PDB entry 7QY6 | X-ray diffraction, 1.65 A resolution | chains CCC and DDD of the 4 polymer chains in the assembly

== Chain CCC ==
Protein: Isoaspartyl peptidase
From: Escherichia coli
Notes: EC 3.4.19.5
Reference sequence: P37595 (IAAA_ECOLI); numbering as in UniProt (aligned over 1-178)
Chain sequence (178 residues; row label = number of the first residue in the row):
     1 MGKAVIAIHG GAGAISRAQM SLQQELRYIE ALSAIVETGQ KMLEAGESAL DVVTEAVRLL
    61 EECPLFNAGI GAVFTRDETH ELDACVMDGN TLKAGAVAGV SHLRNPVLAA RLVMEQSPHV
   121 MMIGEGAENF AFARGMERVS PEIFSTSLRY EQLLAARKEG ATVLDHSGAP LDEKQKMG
Disordered / not traced: 1-2, 158-178
Ion coordination: Na+: Leu-60, Glu-61, Cys-63, Phe-66, Ala-68, Ile-70
UniProt features mapped onto this chain:
  - site: Gly-178 (Cleavage)
What the authors report for this chain:
  - catalytic residues: Asn-67 (citing earlier work)

== Chain DDD ==
Protein: Beta-aspartyl-peptidase
From: Escherichia coli
Notes: EC 3.4.19.5
Reference sequence: A0A246NXR9 (A0A246NXR9_ECOLX); numbering as in UniProt (aligned over 179-321)
Chain sequence (143 residues; numbered 179 to 321; the number before each row is that of its first residue):
   179 TVGAVALDLD GNLAAATSTG GMTNKLPGRV GDSPLVGAGC YANNASVAVS CTGTGEVFIR
   239 ALAAYDIAAL MDYGGLSLAE ACERVVMEKL PALGGSGGLI AIDHEGNVAL PFNTEGMYRA
   299 WGYAGDTPTT GIYREKGDTV ATQ
Disordered / not traced: 314-321
What the authors report for this chain:
  - catalytic residues: Thr-179, Thr-197, Thr-230, Gly-231 (citing earlier work)

== Chain CCC / chain DDD interface ==
Contacting residue pairs (173):
  Lys-3(CCC) with Leu-185(DDD); Tyr-301(DDD)
  Ala-4(CCC) with Leu-185(DDD); Asp-186(DDD); Leu-187(DDD), hydrophobic; Tyr-301(DDD); Ala-302(DDD), hydrogen bond (backbone-backbone)
  Val-5(CCC) with Ala-184(DDD); Leu-185(DDD), hydrogen bond (backbone-backbone); Ile-280(DDD); Gly-284(DDD); Val-286(DDD), hydrophobic; Gly-300(DDD); Tyr-301(DDD), hydrophobic
  Ile-6(CCC) with Val-183(DDD); Ile-280(DDD); Trp-299(DDD); Gly-300(DDD), hydrogen bond (backbone-backbone)
  Ala-7(CCC) with Ala-182(DDD); Val-183(DDD), hydrogen bond (backbone-backbone); Ile-278(DDD); Ile-280(DDD); Ala-298(DDD); Trp-299(DDD), hydrophobic
  Ile-8(CCC) with Gly-181(DDD); Ala-182(DDD), hydrophobic; Ile-278(DDD), hydrophobic; Arg-297(DDD); Ala-298(DDD), hydrogen bond (backbone-backbone)
  His-9(CCC) with Thr-179(DDD); Val-180(DDD); Gly-181(DDD), hydrogen bond (backbone-backbone); Ser-228(DDD), hydrogen bond; Cys-229(DDD), hydrogen bond (side chain-backbone); Thr-230(DDD); Ile-278(DDD); Tyr-296(DDD)
  Gly-10(CCC) with Thr-179(DDD); Val-180(DDD); Tyr-296(DDD), hydrogen bond (backbone-backbone)
  Gly-11(CCC) with Thr-179(DDD), hydrogen bond (backbone-backbone); Thr-230(DDD); Met-295(DDD); Tyr-296(DDD), hydrogen bond (backbone-backbone)
  Ala-12(CCC) with Thr-230(DDD), hydrogen bond (backbone-side chain); Gly-275(DDD); Gly-276(DDD); Thr-292(DDD); Gly-294(DDD); Met-295(DDD), hydrophobic
  Gly-13(CCC) with Thr-292(DDD); Glu-293(DDD); Gly-294(DDD), hydrogen bond (backbone-backbone)
  Ala-14(CCC) with Glu-293(DDD)
  Ile-15(CCC) with Glu-293(DDD); Gly-294(DDD); Met-295(DDD); Tyr-296(DDD); Ile-310(DDD), hydrophobic; Tyr-311(DDD)
  Arg-17(CCC) with Tyr-311(DDD)
  Met-20(CCC) with Tyr-311(DDD)
  Glu-25(CCC) with Ile-310(DDD); Tyr-311(DDD), hydrogen bond
  Tyr-28(CCC) with Tyr-296(DDD), hydrophobic
  Ile-29(CCC) with Thr-308(DDD); Ile-310(DDD), hydrophobic
  Leu-32(CCC) with Arg-297(DDD)
  Val-36(CCC) with Ala-298(DDD), hydrophobic; Trp-299(DDD), hydrophobic; Gly-300(DDD); Pro-306(DDD), hydrophobic
  Gln-40(CCC) with Gly-300(DDD); Tyr-301(DDD), hydrogen bond (side chain-backbone); Ala-302(DDD); Asp-304(DDD), hydrogen bond (side chain-backbone); Pro-306(DDD)
  Leu-43(CCC) with Leu-185(DDD); Asp-186(DDD); Leu-187(DDD)
  Glu-44(CCC) with Leu-187(DDD); Ala-302(DDD); Gly-303(DDD)
  Gly-46(CCC) with Leu-187(DDD)
  Glu-47(CCC) with Asp-186(DDD)
  Ser-48(CCC) with Asp-186(DDD)
  Ala-49(CCC) with Ala-184(DDD); Asp-186(DDD), hydrogen bond (backbone-side chain); Asn-190(DDD); Leu-191(DDD); Ala-192(DDD)
  Leu-50(CCC) with Ala-192(DDD)
  Val-52(CCC) with Ala-184(DDD), hydrophobic
  Val-53(CCC) with Ala-182(DDD); Val-183(DDD); Ala-184(DDD); Ala-192(DDD); Ala-193(DDD); Ala-194(DDD)
  Ala-56(CCC) with Ala-182(DDD), hydrophobic
  Val-57(CCC) with Gly-181(DDD); Ala-182(DDD); Ala-194(DDD); Ser-196(DDD)
  Leu-60(CCC) with Val-180(DDD), hydrophobic; Gly-181(DDD)
  Glu-61(CCC) with Ser-196(DDD), hydrogen bond
  Phe-66(CCC) with Val-180(DDD), hydrophobic; Tyr-296(DDD), hydrophobic
  Asn-67(CCC) with Thr-179(DDD), hydrogen bond (backbone-backbone); Thr-197(DDD); Gly-198(DDD), hydrogen bond (backbone-backbone); Gly-199(DDD), hydrogen bond (side chain-backbone)
  Ala-68(CCC) with Val-180(DDD), hydrophobic; Ser-196(DDD); Gly-198(DDD)
  Val-73(CCC) with Gly-198(DDD); Gly-199(DDD); Met-200(DDD); Thr-201(DDD)
  Phe-74(CCC) with Met-200(DDD); Thr-201(DDD); Asn-202(DDD), hydrogen bond (backbone-backbone)
  Thr-75(CCC) with Asn-202(DDD); Lys-203(DDD)
  Arg-76(CCC) with Asn-202(DDD); Lys-203(DDD), hydrogen bond (backbone-backbone); Leu-204(DDD); Pro-205(DDD)
  Asp-77(CCC) with Pro-205(DDD)
  Glu-81(CCC) with Gly-198(DDD); Lys-203(DDD), salt bridge; Pro-205(DDD); Gly-206(DDD), hydrogen bond (side chain-backbone)
  Leu-82(CCC) with Thr-197(DDD); Gly-198(DDD)
  Asp-83(CCC) with Ser-196(DDD); Thr-197(DDD), hydrogen bond (backbone-backbone); Pro-212(DDD)
  Ala-84(CCC) with Thr-195(DDD); Ser-196(DDD); Pro-212(DDD)
  Cys-85(CCC) with Ala-194(DDD); Thr-195(DDD), hydrogen bond (backbone-backbone); Ser-211(DDD); Pro-212(DDD), hydrophobic; Val-214(DDD), hydrophobic; Cys-218(DDD), hydrophobic
  Val-86(CCC) with Ala-193(DDD)
  Met-87(CCC) with Ala-192(DDD); Ala-193(DDD), hydrogen bond (backbone-backbone); Val-214(DDD), hydrophobic; Tyr-219(DDD), hydrophobic; Ala-220(DDD), hydrogen bond (side chain-backbone)
  Asp-88(CCC) with Leu-191(DDD)
  Gly-89(CCC) with Leu-191(DDD), hydrogen bond (backbone-backbone); Ala-220(DDD); Asn-221(DDD); Asn-222(DDD), hydrogen bond (backbone-backbone)
  Asn-90(CCC) with Asn-190(DDD); Asn-222(DDD)
  Leu-92(CCC) with Ala-220(DDD); Asn-221(DDD)
  Ala-94(CCC) with Val-214(DDD), hydrophobic
  Ala-96(CCC) with Pro-212(DDD)
  Val-97(CCC) with Pro-212(DDD)
  Ala-98(CCC) with Pro-212(DDD), hydrophobic
  Val-107(CCC) with Ala-194(DDD), hydrophobic
  Val-120(CCC) with Val-214(DDD), hydrophobic
  Gln-152(CCC) with Thr-201(DDD)
  Leu-153(CCC) with Thr-201(DDD); Asn-202(DDD)
  Ala-156(CCC) with Thr-201(DDD)
Other interface residues (no listed pair), chain CCC (69 interface residues in all): Ser-16, Ser-33, Glu-37, Ala-72, Pro-106, Met-121, Arg-157
Other interface residues (no listed pair), chain DDD (67 interface residues in all): Arg-207, Val-208, Gly-209, Leu-213, Leu-288, Thr-305, Gly-309

== Summary ==
The interface between chain CCC and chain DDD involves 69 residues on one side and 67 on the other, with 30
hydrogen bonds and 1 salt bridge. Among the polar pairs are Glu-81(CCC)/Lys-203(DDD), His-9(CCC)/Ser-228(DDD)
and His-9(CCC)/Cys-229(DDD). Leu-60(CCC), Glu-61(CCC), Cys-63(CCC), Phe-66(CCC), Ala-68(CCC) and Ile-70(CCC)
form the Na+ site. From the paper: catalytic residues Asn-67(CCC) and Thr-179(DDD) among others.
Chain CCC is Isoaspartyl peptidase and chain DDD is Beta-aspartyl-peptidase, both from Escherichia coli; the
structure, Structure of E.coli Class 2 L-asparaginase EcAIII, wild type (WT EcAIII), was determined by X-ray
diffraction together with 7QQ8, 7QSF, 7QTC, 7QVR, 7QYM, 7QYX, 7R1G and 7R5C from the same study.
